Entry 3NVZ (X-ray diffraction, 1.60 A resolution); this record covers chains A and B of the 6 polymer chains in the assembly.

Chain A:
Protein: Xanthine dehydrogenase/oxidase
From: Bos taurus
Notes: EC 1.17.1.4, 1.17.3.2; fragment: Iron-Sulfur Binding Domain
Reference sequence: P80457 (XDH_BOVIN); residues 2-165 here = UniProt positions 2-165
Chain sequence (164 residues; row label = number of the first residue in the row):
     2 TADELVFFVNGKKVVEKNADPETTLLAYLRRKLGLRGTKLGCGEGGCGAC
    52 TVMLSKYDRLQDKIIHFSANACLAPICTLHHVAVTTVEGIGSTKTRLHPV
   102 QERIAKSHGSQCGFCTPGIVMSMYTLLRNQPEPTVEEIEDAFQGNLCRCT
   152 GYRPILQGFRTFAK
UniProt features mapped onto this chain:
  - binding site ([2Fe-2S] cluster): Cys43, Cys48, Cys51, Cys73, Cys113, Cys116, Cys148, Cys150

Chain B:
Protein: Xanthine dehydrogenase/oxidase
From: Bos taurus
Notes: EC 1.17.1.4, 1.17.3.2; fragment: Flavin Binding Domain
Reference sequence: P80457 (XDH_BOVIN); numbering as in UniProt (aligned over 224-528)
Chain sequence (305 residues; row label = number of the first residue in the row):
   224 PKQLRFEGERVTWIQASTLKELLDLKAQHPEAKLVVGNTEIGIEMKFKNQ
   274 LFPMIICPAWIPELNAVEHGPEGISFGAACALSSVEKTLLEAVAKLPTQK
   324 TEVFRGVLEQLRWFAGKQVKSVASLGGNIITASPISDLNPVFMASGTKLT
   374 IVSRGTRRTVPMDHTFFPSYRKTLLGPEEILLSIEIPYSREDEFFSAFKQ
   424 ASRREDDIAKVTCGMRVLFQPGSMQVKELALCYGGMADRTISALKTTQKQ
   474 LSKFWNEKLLQDVCAGLAEELSLSPDAPGGMIEFRRTLTLSFFFKFYLTV
   524 LKKLG
UniProt features mapped onto this chain:
  - binding site (FAD): Leu257 to Ile264, Phe337, Ser347 to Asn351, Asp360, Leu404, Lys422
  - mutagenesis: Arg335 (R335A: Promotes conversion to the oxidase form that utilizes molecular oxygen as electron acceptor. Interferes with normal conversion to the dehydrogenase form by reducing agents), Trp336 (W336A: Promotes conversion to the oxidase form that utilizes molecular oxygen as electron acceptor. Interferes with normal conversion to the dehydrogenase form by reducing agents), Arg427 (R427Q: Promotes conversion to the oxidase form that utilizes molecular oxygen as electron acceptor. Interferes with normal conversion to the dehydrogenase form by reducing agents)

How chain A and chain B interact:
Residue-residue contacts (53):
  Thr2(A) with Glu230(B), hydrogen bond (backbone-side chain)
  Ala3(A) with Arg228(B); Glu230(B), hydrogen bond (backbone-side chain)
  Asp4(A) with Lys225(B), salt bridge; Leu227(B); Arg228(B), hydrogen bond (backbone-backbone); Phe229(B)
  Leu6(A) with Phe229(B), hydrophobic
  Ala20(A) with Phe229(B); Glu230(B)
  Asp21(A) with Gly231(B); Glu232(B), hydrogen bond (side chain-backbone)
  Pro22(A) with Phe229(B); Glu230(B); Gly231(B); Val234(B); Trp236(B), hydrophobic
  Glu23(A) with Arg233(B), salt bridge; Val234(B)
  Gly44(A) with Phe270(B)
  Glu45(A) with Ile266(B); Phe270(B)
  Gly46(A) with Val342(B)
  Thr52(A) with Gln341(B), hydrogen bond
  Leu61(A) with Pro285(B), hydrophobic; Asn288(B)
  Phe68(A) with Ser344(B)
  Ser69(A) with Lys340(B); Gln341(B); Ser344(B)
  Ala70(A) with Gln341(B)
  Asn71(A) with Gln341(B); Val342(B)
  Leu74(A) with Asn261(B), hydrogen bond (backbone-side chain); Ile266(B), hydrophobic
  Pro76(A) with Trp236(B), hydrophobic; Asn261(B)
  Cys78(A) with Phe229(B), hydrophobic; Trp236(B); Gln238(B)
  Thr79(A) with Trp236(B)
  His81(A) with Leu227(B); Trp283(B)
  Ser123(A) with Gln341(B), hydrogen bond
  Asp141(A) with Lys340(B)
  Gln144(A) with Arg335(B); Trp336(B); Phe337(B); Ala338(B); Gly339(B)
  Gly145(A) with Gly339(B); Gln341(B)
  Asn146(A) with Gln341(B)
Also at the interface, not in a pair above, chain A (33 interface residues in all): Glu5, Cys43, Gly49, Arg60, Glu140, Ala142
Also at the interface, not in a pair above, chain B (36 interface residues in all): Pro224, Gln226, Thr235, Val259, Gly260, Thr262, Gly265, Lys269, Cys280, Val345

Summary:
33 residues of chain A and 36 residues of chain B are in contact, with 7 hydrogen bonds and 2 salt bridges.
Polar pairs include Asp4(A)-Lys225(B), Glu23(A)-Arg233(B) and Thr2(A)-Glu230(B).
Chain A is Xanthine dehydrogenase/oxidase and chain B is Xanthine dehydrogenase/oxidase, both from Bos taurus;
the structure, Crystal Structure of Bovine Xanthine Oxidase in Complex with Indole-3-Aldehyde, was determined
by X-ray diffraction (same publication as 3NVW).
